Entry 2UWS (X-ray diffraction, 2.90 A resolution); this record covers chains L and M of the 3 polymer chains in the assembly.

== Chain L ==
Protein: Reaction center protein L chain
Organism: Rhodobacter sphaeroides
UniProtKB: P0C0Y8 (RCEL_RHOSH); residues 1-281 here = UniProt positions 1-281
Amino-acid sequence (281 residues; each row starts with the number of its first residue):
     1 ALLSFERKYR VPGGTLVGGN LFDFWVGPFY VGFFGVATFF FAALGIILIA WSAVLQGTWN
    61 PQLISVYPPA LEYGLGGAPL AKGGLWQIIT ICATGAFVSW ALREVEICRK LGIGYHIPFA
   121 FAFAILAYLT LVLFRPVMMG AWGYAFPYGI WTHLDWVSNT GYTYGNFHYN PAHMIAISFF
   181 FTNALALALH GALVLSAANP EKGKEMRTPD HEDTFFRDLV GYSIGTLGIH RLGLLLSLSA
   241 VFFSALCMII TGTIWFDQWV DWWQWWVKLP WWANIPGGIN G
Unresolved in the structure: 211
Bound ions: bacteriochlorophyll a Mg site 1 near His153 (its only coordinating residue here); bacteriochlorophyll a Mg site 2 near His173 (its only coordinating residue here); Fe ion: His190, His230 (shared with His219(M), Glu234(M), His266(M) of chain M)
Small-molecule neighbours:
  - bacteriochlorophyll a (BCL), molecule 1: Ile46, Tyr128, Leu131, Phe146, Ile150, His153, Leu154, Trp156, Val157
  - bacteriochlorophyll a (BCL), molecule 2: Phe97, Phe121, Ala124, Ile125, Ala127, Tyr128, Leu131, Trp156, Val157, Ser158, Thr160, Gly161, Tyr162, Asn166, Phe167, His168, His173, Ala176, Ile177, Phe180, Phe181, Val241, Ser244, Ala245, Cys247, Met248
  - bacteriochlorophyll a (BCL), molecule 3: Val157, Tyr162, His168, Phe181
  - bacteriochlorophyll a (BCL), molecule 4: His168, Met174, Ile177, Ser178, Phe181, Thr182, Leu185
  - bacteriopheophytin a (BPH), molecule 1: Thr38, Phe41, Ala42, Gly45, Ile49, Ile89, Cys92, Ala93, Ala96, Phe97, Trp100, Glu104, Ile117, Ala120, Phe121, Phe123, Ala124, Tyr128, Phe146, Tyr148, Gly149, Ile150, His153, Phe180, Ser237, Leu238, Val241
  - bacteriopheophytin a (BPH), molecule 2: Phe181, Ala184, Leu185, Ala188, Leu189, Phe216, Leu219, Val220
  - ubiquinone-10 (U10): Phe29, Tyr30, Val31, Gly35, Thr38, Trp100, Arg103
  - ubiquinone-2 (UQ2): Ala186, Leu189, His190, Leu193, Val194, Glu212, Asp213, Phe216, Tyr222, Ser223, Ile224, Gly225, Thr226, Ile229, Leu232

== Chain M ==
Protein: Reaction center protein M chain
Organism: Rhodobacter sphaeroides
UniProtKB: P0C0Y9 (RCEM_RHOSH); residue numbers follow UniProt; this construct covers 1-307
Amino-acid sequence (307 residues; each row starts with the number of its first residue):
     1 AEYQNIFSQV QVRGPADLGM TEDVNLANRS GVGPFSTLLG WFGNAQLGPI YLGSLGVLSL
    61 FSGLMWFFTI GIWFWYQAGW NPAVFLRDLF FFSLEPPAPE YGLSFAAPLK EGGLWLIASF
   121 FMFVAVWSWW GRTYLRAQAL GMGKHTAWAF LSAIWLWMVL GFIRPILMGS WSEAVPYGIF
   181 SHLDWTNNFS LVHGNLFYNP FHGLSIAFLY GSALLFAMHG ATILAVSRFG GERELEQIAD
   241 RGTAAERAAL FWRWTMGFNA TMEGIHRWAI WMAVLVTLTG GIGILLSGTV VDNWYVWGQN
   301 HGMAPLN
Unresolved in the structure: 304-307
Bound ions: bacteriochlorophyll a Mg site 1 near His182 (its only coordinating residue here); bacteriochlorophyll a Mg site 2 near His202 (its only coordinating residue here); Fe ion: His219, Glu234, His266 (shared with His190(L), His230(L) of chain L)
Small-molecule neighbours:
  - bacteriochlorophyll a (BCL), molecule 1: Trp66, Met122, Val126, Ala153, Leu156, Trp157, Leu160, Trp185, Thr186, Asn187, Phe189, Ser190, Asn195, Leu196, Phe197, His202, Ser205, Ile206, Leu209, Tyr210, Val276, Thr277, Gly280, Gly281, Gly283, Ile284
  - bacteriochlorophyll a (BCL), molecule 2: Phe67, Phe90, Met122, Trp157, Leu160, Val175, Ile179, His182, Leu183, Trp185, Thr186
  - bacteriochlorophyll a (BCL), molecule 3: Thr186, Phe197, Leu209, Tyr210
  - bacteriochlorophyll a (BCL), molecule 4: Phe197, Gly203, Ile206, Ala207, Tyr210, Gly211, Leu214
  - bacteriopheophytin a (BPH), molecule 1: Ser59, Leu60, Gly63, Leu64, Phe67, Ala125, Val126, Trp129, Thr133, Thr146, Ala149, Phe150, Ala153, Ala273, Val274, Thr277
  - bacteriopheophytin a (BPH), molecule 2: Tyr210, Ala213, Leu214, Ala217, Met218, Trp252, Thr255, Met256
  - spheroidene (SPO): Trp66, Phe67, Phe68, Ile70, Gly71, Phe74, Trp75, Phe85, Leu89, Phe105, Trp115, Leu116, Ser119, Phe120, Met122, Phe123, Trp157, Met158, Leu160, Gly161, Phe162, Trp171, Val175, Pro176, Tyr177, Gly178, Ile179, His182
  - ubiquinone-10 (U10): Leu214, Leu215, Met218, His219, Thr222, Ile223, Ala245, Ala248, Ala249, Trp252, Met256, Phe258, Asn259, Ala260, Thr261, Met262, Ile265, Trp268, Met272

== Interface between chain L and chain M ==
Residue-residue contacts - 216 pairs, chain L then chain M:
  Leu3(L) with Leu250(M), hydrophobic; Arg253(M); Asn259(M)
  Phe5(L) with Arg241(M); Glu246(M)
  Glu6(L) with Leu250(M); Arg253(M); Trp254(M), hydrogen bond
  Lys8(L) with Glu246(M), salt bridge
  Tyr9(L) with Thr243(M), hydrogen bond; Glu246(M), hydrogen bond; Leu250(M), hydrophobic; Trp254(M)
  Arg10(L) with Trp254(M)
  Trp25(L) with Trp254(M)
  Pro28(L) with Arg253(M); Trp254(M); Gly257(M)
  Phe29(L) with Trp254(M); Thr255(M); Met256(M); Gly257(M)
  Tyr30(L) with Trp254(M), hydrogen bond (backbone-backbone)
  Gln62(L) with His301(M)
  Trp100(L) with Thr255(M)
  Arg103(L) with Trp254(M), hydrogen bond (side chain-backbone); Thr255(M), hydrogen bond (side chain-backbone)
  Glu104(L) with Phe251(M); Thr255(M)
  Ile107(L) with Phe251(M), hydrophobic; Trp254(M), hydrophobic; Thr255(M)
  Cys108(L) with Phe251(M), hydrophobic
  Lys110(L) with Trp254(M)
  Leu111(L) with Arg247(M), hydrogen bond (backbone-side chain); Leu250(M); Phe251(M); Trp254(M), hydrophobic
  Gly112(L) with Arg228(M), hydrogen bond (backbone-side chain); Phe229(M)
  Ile113(L) with Ala225(M); Val226(M), hydrophobic; Arg228(M); Phe229(M), hydrophobic; Arg247(M); Phe251(M), hydrophobic
  Gly114(L) with Ala225(M), hydrogen bond (backbone-backbone); Arg228(M)
  His116(L) with Gln4(M), hydrogen bond (side chain-backbone); Ala221(M); Leu224(M); Ala225(M)
  Ile117(L) with Ala221(M), hydrophobic; Thr222(M); Phe251(M), hydrophobic; Trp252(M), hydrophobic
  Trp151(L) with Phe197(M); Tyr198(M), hydrophobic
  Leu154(L) with Phe197(M)
  Val157(L) with Phe197(M), hydrophobic
  Ser158(L) with Asn195(M); Phe197(M)
  Tyr162(L) with Asn187(M), hydrogen bond; Leu191(M)
  Asn166(L) with Leu183(M); Asn187(M)
  His168(L) with Leu183(M), hydrogen bond (side chain-backbone); Thr186(M)
  Tyr169(L) with Phe180(M), hydrophobic; Asp184(M), hydrogen bond
  Met174(L) with Phe180(M), hydrophobic; Leu183(M), hydrophobic
  Phe180(L) with Leu209(M); Ala213(M), hydrophobic
  Asn183(L) with Ser212(M); Ala213(M); Phe216(M)
  Ala184(L) with Ala273(M)
  Ala186(L) with Phe216(M)
  Leu187(L) with Ser212(M); Phe216(M), hydrophobic; Ala269(M), hydrophobic; Ala273(M), hydrophobic
  Ala188(L) with Ile270(M); Ala273(M)
  Leu189(L) with Thr146(M)
  His190(L) with His219(M), hydrogen bond; Glu234(M), salt bridge; His266(M), hydrogen bond
  Gly191(L) with His266(M)
  Ala192(L) with His145(M); Thr146(M); Ile270(M), hydrophobic
  Val194(L) with Glu234(M); Leu235(M); His266(M)
  Leu195(L) with His145(M); Glu263(M); His266(M); Arg267(M)
  Ser196(L) with Met142(M); Gly143(M), hydrogen bond (backbone-backbone); His145(M), hydrogen bond (backbone-side chain)
  Ala197(L) with Leu235(M), hydrophobic
  Ala198(L) with Leu235(M), hydrophobic
  Asn199(L) with Gly143(M); His145(M); Glu263(M), hydrogen bond; Arg267(M), hydrogen bond
  Pro200(L) with Gly141(M); Gly143(M)
  Glu201(L) with Gln138(M); Gly141(M), hydrogen bond (backbone-backbone); Lys144(M), salt bridge
  Lys204(L) with Gly141(M)
  Met206(L) with Leu235(M); Ala239(M), hydrophobic
  Arg207(L) with Glu22(M), salt bridge; Leu140(M), hydrogen bond (side chain-backbone); Gly141(M); Met142(M); Leu235(M)
  Thr208(L) with Leu235(M)
  Pro209(L) with Leu235(M)
  Asp210(L) with Met20(M)
  Glu212(L) with Met142(M)
  Asp213(L) with Asn44(M)
  Thr214(L) with Gly19(M); Met20(M), hydrogen bond (side chain-backbone); Arg29(M); Leu140(M)
  Phe215(L) with Thr133(M); Arg136(M); Ala137(M); Leu140(M), hydrophobic; Thr146(M)
  Arg217(L) with Asp17(M); Asn44(M); Gln46(M); Gly48(M); Pro49(M); Ile50(M)
  Asp218(L) with Val24(M); Arg29(M), salt bridge; Ile50(M); Tyr51(M), hydrogen bond (backbone-backbone); Arg132(M), hydrogen bond (backbone-side chain); Leu140(M)
  Leu219(L) with Trp129(M); Arg132(M), hydrogen bond (backbone-side chain); Thr133(M)
  Val220(L) with Ile50(M)
  Gly221(L) with Leu47(M); Gly48(M), hydrogen bond (backbone-backbone); Pro49(M); Ile50(M)
  Tyr222(L) with Leu39(M); Gly43(M); Asn44(M), hydrogen bond (side chain-backbone); Gln46(M); Leu47(M), hydrophobic
  Ser223(L) with Asn44(M), hydrogen bond (backbone-side chain)
  Ile224(L) with Phe42(M), hydrophobic; Gly43(M); Asn44(M), hydrogen bond (backbone-backbone)
  Gly225(L) with Asn44(M)
  Thr226(L) with Glu232(M)
  Leu227(L) with Asn5(M); Leu224(M), hydrophobic
  Gly228(L) with Phe42(M)
  Ile229(L) with Phe216(M)
  His230(L) with His219(M), hydrogen bond; Gly220(M); Ile223(M); Glu234(M), salt bridge; His266(M)
  Arg231(L) with Tyr3(M); Asn5(M), hydrogen bond (side chain-backbone); Ile6(M), hydrogen bond (side chain-backbone); Phe7(M); Ser8(M), hydrogen bond; Trp41(M), hydrogen bond (side chain-backbone); Phe42(M), hydrogen bond (side chain-backbone)
  Leu232(L) with Phe42(M), hydrophobic
  Gly233(L) with Phe216(M)
  Leu234(L) with Ala217(M); Leu224(M), hydrophobic
  Ser237(L) with Ala213(M), hydrogen bond (side chain-backbone); Ala217(M), hydrogen bond (side chain-backbone)
  Trp263(L) with Phe180(M), hydrophobic
  Trp266(L) with Leu86(M), hydrogen bond (side chain-backbone); Arg87(M), hydrogen bond (side chain-backbone)
  Val267(L) with Arg87(M); Phe91(M), hydrophobic
  Trp272(L) with Ala83(M); Leu86(M), hydrophobic; Arg87(M), hydrogen bond (backbone-side chain)
  Ala273(L) with Arg87(M)
  Ile275(L) with Asn81(M); Ala83(M), hydrophobic; Val84(M), hydrophobic; Arg87(M), hydrogen bond (backbone-side chain)
  Pro276(L) with Val84(M)
  Gly277(L) with Val84(M); Arg87(M), hydrogen bond (backbone-side chain)
  Gly278(L) with Gln77(M), hydrogen bond (backbone-backbone); Val84(M); Asp88(M)
  Ile279(L) with Gln77(M); Asp88(M), hydrogen bond (backbone-side chain); Phe91(M), hydrophobic; Phe92(M), hydrophobic
  Asn280(L) with Arg87(M); Asp88(M), hydrogen bond; Phe91(M)
  Gly281(L) with Arg87(M)
Interface residues without a listed pair, chain L (97 interface residues in all): Ala120, Asp155, Phe181, Leu193, Leu235, Asn274
Interface residues without a listed pair, chain M (102 interface residues in all): Ala78, Phe90, Ala149, Tyr210, Leu215, Met218, Ile238, Ala249, Met272

== Summary ==
The interface between chain L and chain M involves 97 residues on one side and 102 on the other; the contacts
include 45 hydrogen bonds and 6 salt bridges. Among the polar pairs are Lys8(L)-Glu246(M), His190(L)-Glu234(M)
and Glu201(L)-Lys144(M).
Chain L is Reaction center protein L chain and chain M is Reaction center protein M chain, both from
Rhodobacter sphaeroides; the structure, X-ray high resolution structure of the photosynthetic reaction center
from Rb. sphaeroides at pH 6.5 in ..., was determined by X-ray diffraction, deposited together with 2J8C,
2J8D, 2UWT, 2UWU, 2UWV, 2UWW and 7 further entries.
